PDB entry 8UA6 | electron microscopy, 3.90 A resolution | chains C and D of the 5 polymer chains in the assembly

== Chain C ==
Molecule: F-box only protein 22
From: Homo sapiens
UniProtKB: Q8NEZ5 (FBX22_HUMAN); numbering as in UniProt (aligned over 1-403)
Chain sequence (403 residues; each row starts with the number of its first residue):
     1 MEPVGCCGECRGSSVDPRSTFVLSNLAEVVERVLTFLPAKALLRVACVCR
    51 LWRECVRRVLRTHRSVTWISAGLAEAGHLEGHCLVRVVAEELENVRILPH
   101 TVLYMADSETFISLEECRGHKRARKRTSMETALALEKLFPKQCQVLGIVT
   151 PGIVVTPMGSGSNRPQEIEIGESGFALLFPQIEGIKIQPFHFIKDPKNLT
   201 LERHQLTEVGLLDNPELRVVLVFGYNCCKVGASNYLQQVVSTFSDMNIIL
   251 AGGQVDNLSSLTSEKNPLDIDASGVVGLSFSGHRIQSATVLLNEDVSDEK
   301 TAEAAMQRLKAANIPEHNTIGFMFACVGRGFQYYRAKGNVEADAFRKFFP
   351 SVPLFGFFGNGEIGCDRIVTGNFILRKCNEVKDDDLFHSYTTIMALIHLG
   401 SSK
Not modelled in the structure: 1-15, 117-126, 402-403
Swiss-Prot annotation at these positions:
  - modified residue: Met-1 (N-acetylmethionine), Thr-127 (Phosphothreonine), Ser-128 (Phosphoserine), Lys-194 (N6-acetyllysine)
  - mutagenesis: Thr-127 (T127A: Loss of EIF2AK4-induced cytoplasmic retention of FBXO22)

== Chain D ==
Molecule: Transcription regulator protein BACH1
From: Homo sapiens
Notes: fragment: BTB domain
UniProtKB: O14867 (BACH1_HUMAN); numbering as in UniProt (aligned over 7-128)
Chain sequence (122 residues; each row starts with the number of its first residue):
     7 SVFAYESSVHSTNVLLSLNDQRKKDVLCDVTIFVEGQRFRAHRSVLAACS
    57 SYFHSRIVGQADGELNITLPEEVTVKGFEPLIQFAYTAKLILSKENVDEV
   107 CKCVEFLSVHNIEESCFQFLKF
From the paper describing this entry:
  - mutagenesis - F9Y: unchanged binding to F-box only protein 22 (chain C)
  - post-translational modification sites: Cys-107, Cys-122 (proposed by the authors, not directly observed)

== How chain C and chain D interact ==
Residue-residue contacts (14):
  Thr-289(C) / Phe-125(D)
  Val-290(C) / Phe-125(D)  hydrophobic
  Asp-295(C) / Lys-127(D)
  Arg-308(C) / Phe-125(D)  hydrogen bond (side chain-backbone)
  Ala-311(C) / Ser-121(D)
  Ala-311(C) / Gln-124(D)
  Asn-313(C) / Ser-121(D)  hydrogen bond
  Ile-368(C) / Phe-125(D)  hydrophobic
  Phe-373(C) / Glu-119(D)
  Phe-373(C) / Cys-122(D)  hydrophobic
  Leu-375(C) / Cys-122(D)  hydrophobic
  Leu-375(C) / Phe-125(D)  hydrophobic
  Leu-375(C) / Leu-126(D)  hydrophobic
  Arg-376(C) / Lys-95(D)
Also at the interface, not in a pair above, chain C (13 interface residues in all): Leu-309, Arg-367, Asn-372
From the paper, about this interface:
  - hot spots on chain D (mutagenesis) - F125A, F125D: abolished binding to F-box only protein 22 (chain C)
  - hot spots on chain D (mutagenesis) - F9A, Y11A: abolished binding to F-box only protein 22 (chain C) (citing earlier work)

== Overview ==
13 residues of chain C face 8 of chain D across their interface; the contacts include 2 hydrogen bonds. Among
the polar pairs are Arg-308(C)/Phe-125(D) and Asn-313(C)/Ser-121(D). The paper reports that F125A, F125D and
F9A of chain D, among others, abolish binding to F-box only protein 22 (chain C); modification sites
Cys-107(D) and Cys-122(D); 5 substitutions were tested in all.
Here chain C is F-box only protein 22 and chain D is Transcription regulator protein BACH1, both from Homo
sapiens. Entry 8UA6 (Cryo-EM Structure of SCF-FBOX22-BACH1BTB) was determined by electron microscopy,
deposited together with 8UA3, 8UAH, 8UBT and 8UBV.
